PDB entry 8BRI | electron microscopy, 3.90 A resolution | chains A and G of the 7 polymer chains in the assembly

Chain A:
Protein: Chemotaxis protein PomA
Organism: Vibrio alginolyticus
Reference sequence: O06873 (POMA_VIBAL); residue numbers follow UniProt; this construct covers 1-253
Chain sequence (253 residues; each row starts with the number of its first residue):
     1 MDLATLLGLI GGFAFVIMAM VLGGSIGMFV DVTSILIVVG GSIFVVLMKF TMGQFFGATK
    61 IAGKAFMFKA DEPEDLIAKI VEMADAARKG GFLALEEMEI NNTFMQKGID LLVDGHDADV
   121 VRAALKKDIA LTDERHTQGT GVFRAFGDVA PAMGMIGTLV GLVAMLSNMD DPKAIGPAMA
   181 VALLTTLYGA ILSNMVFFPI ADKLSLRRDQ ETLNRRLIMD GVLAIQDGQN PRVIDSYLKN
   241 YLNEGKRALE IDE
Unresolved in the structure: 1-2, 253

Chain G:
Protein: Flagellar motor protein
Organism: Vibrio alginolyticus
Reference sequence: A0A2I3CFY6 (A0A2I3CFY6_VIBAX); residue numbers follow UniProt; this construct covers 1-315
Chain sequence (315 residues; row label = number of the first residue in the row):
     1 MDDEDNKCDC PPPGLPLWMG TFADLMSLLM CFFVLLLSFS EMDVLKFKQI AGSMKFAFGV
    61 QNQLEVKDIP KGTSIIAQEF RPGRPEPTPI DVIMQQTMDI TQQTLEFHEG ESERAGGTKR
   121 DEGKLTGGQS PETSTQNNES AEADMQQQQS KEMSQEMETL MESIKKALER EIEQGAIEVE
   181 NLGQQIVIRM REKGAFPEGS AFLQPKFRPL VRQIAELVKD VPGIVRVSGH TDNRPLDSEL
   241 YRSNWDLSSQ RAVSVAQEME KVRGFSHQRL RVRGMADTEP LLPNDSDENR ALNRRVEISI
   301 MQGEPLYSEE VPVIQ
Unresolved in the structure: 1-10, 62-315

How chain A and chain G interact:
Residue-residue contacts (11):
  Asp-148(A) / Trp-18(G)
  Pro-151(A) / Trp-18(G)
  Met-155(A) / Trp-18(G)  hydrophobic
  Met-155(A) / Phe-22(G)  hydrophobic
  Met-155(A) / Leu-25(G)  hydrophobic
  Leu-162(A) / Leu-28(G)  hydrophobic
  Met-165(A) / Phe-32(G)  hydrophobic
  Leu-166(A) / Phe-32(G)  hydrophobic
  Met-179(A) / Leu-29(G)  hydrophobic
  Met-179(A) / Phe-32(G)  hydrophobic
  Met-179(A) / Phe-33(G)  hydrophobic
Other interface residues (no listed pair), chain A (12 interface residues in all): Ala-152, Thr-158, Leu-159, Ile-175, Leu-183
Other interface residues (no listed pair), chain G (8 interface residues in all): Thr-21

Overview:
The interface between chain A and chain G involves 12 residues on one side and 8 on the other.
Here chain A is Chemotaxis protein PomA and chain G is Flagellar motor protein, both from Vibrio
alginolyticus. Entry 8BRI (VaPomAB MSP1D1 nanodisc) was determined by electron microscopy (same publication as
8BRD).
